Entry 7W6N (electron microscopy, 3.40 A resolution); this record covers chains A and B of the 8 polymer chains in the assembly.

[Chain A]
Name: Kv channel-interacting protein 1
From: Homo sapiens
Reference sequence: Q9NZI2 (KCIP1_HUMAN); residues 1-227 here = UniProt positions 1-227
Amino-acid sequence (228 residues; row label = number of the first residue in the row; numbering starts at 0):
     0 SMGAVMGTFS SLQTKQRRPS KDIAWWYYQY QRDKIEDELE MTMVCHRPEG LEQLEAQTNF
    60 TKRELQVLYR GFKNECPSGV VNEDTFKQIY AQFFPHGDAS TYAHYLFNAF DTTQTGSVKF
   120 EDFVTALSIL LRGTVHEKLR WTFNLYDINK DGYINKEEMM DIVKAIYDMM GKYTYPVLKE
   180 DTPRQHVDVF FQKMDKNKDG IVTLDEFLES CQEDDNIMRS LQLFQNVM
Not modelled in the structure: 0-48
Construct notes: expression tag (0)
UniProt features mapped onto this chain:
  - region: Asp214 to Met227 (Interaction with KCND2)
  - binding site (Ca(2+)): Asp146, Asn148, Asp150, Tyr152, Glu157, Asp194, Asn196, Asp198, Glu205

[Chain B]
Name: Isoform 2 of Potassium voltage-gated channel subfamily D member 3
From: Homo sapiens
Reference sequence: Q9UK17 (KCND3_HUMAN), isoform Q9UK17-2; numbering as in UniProt (aligned over 1-636)
Amino-acid sequence (636 residues; numbered 1 to 636; the number before each row is that of its first residue):
     1 MAAGVAAWLP FARAAAIGWM PVANCPMPLA PADKNKRQDE LIVLNVSGRR FQTWRTTLER
    61 YPDTLLGSTE KEFFFNEDTK EYFFDRDPEV FRCVLNFYRT GKLHYPRYEC ISAYDDELAF
   121 YGILPEIIGD CCYEEYKDRK RENAERLMDD NDSENNQESM PSLSFRQTMW RAFENPHTST
   181 LALVFYYVTG FFIAVSVITN VVETVPCGTV PGSKELPCGE RYSVAFFCLD TACVMIFTVE
   241 YLLRLFAAPS RYRFIRSVMS IIDVVAIMPY YIGLVMTNNE DVSGAFVTLR VFRVFRIFKF
   301 SRHSQGLRIL GYTLKSCASE LGFLLFSLTM AIIIFATVMF YAEKGSSASK FTSIPASFWY
   361 TIVTMTTLGY GDMVPKTIAG KIFGSICSLS GVLVIALPVP VIVSNFSRIY HQNQRADKRR
   421 AQKKARLARI RVAKTGSSNA YLHSKRNGLL NEALELTGTP EEEHMGKTTS LIESQHHHLL
   481 HCLEKTTNHE FIDEQMFEQN CMESSMQNYP STRSPSLSSH PGLTTTCCSR RSKKTTHLPN
   541 SNLPATRLRS MQELSTIHIQ GSEQPSLTTS RSSLNLKADD GLRPNCKTSQ ITTAIISIPT
   601 PPALTPEGES RPPPASPGPN TNIPSIASNV VKVSAL
Not modelled in the structure: 149-162, 427-469, 488-636
UniProt features mapped onto this chain:
  - region: Ala6 to Pro21 (Interaction with KCNIP1 and KCNIP2), Glu70 to Asp78 (Interaction with KCNIP1), Ser470 to Thr487 (Interaction with KCNIP1 and KCNIP2), Ile472 to Thr487 (Mediates dendritic targeting)
  - motif: Thr367 to Asp372 (Selectivity filter)
  - binding site (Zn(2+)): His104, Cys110, Cys131, Cys132
  - binding site (K(+)): Thr367, Leu368, Gly369, Tyr370
  - modified residue: Ser153 (Phosphoserine), Thr459 (Phosphothreonine)
  - natural variant: Val94 (V94M: In a colorectal cancer sample), Phe227 (deletion: In SCA19), Val338 (V338E: In SCA19), Gly345 (G345V: In SCA19), Thr352 (T352P: In SCA19), Met373 (M373I: In SCA19; uncertain significance), Thr377 (T377M: In SCA19), Gly384 (G384S: In SCA19), Ser390 (S390N: In SCA19; uncertain significance), Val392 (V392I: In BRGDA9; uncertain significance), Leu450 (L450F: In BRGDA9; uncertain significance)
From the paper describing this entry:
  - conformationally variable residues (order/disorder transition): Met1 to Asp39, Ser470 to Thr487

[Chain A / chain B interface]
Pairs across the interface (55; chain A residue first):
  Phe59(A) - Met1(B)  hydrophobic
  Glu63(A) - Met1(B)  hydrogen bond (side chain-backbone)
  Val66(A) - Met1(B)
  Val66(A) - Ala3(B)  hydrophobic
  Leu67(A) - Met1(B)  hydrophobic
  Arg69(A) - Ala3(B)
  Arg69(A) - Asp39(B)  salt bridge
  Arg69(A) - Trp54(B)
  Gly70(A) - Trp8(B)
  Phe71(A) - Trp8(B)  hydrophobic
  Glu74(A) - Trp8(B)
  Ile88(A) - Trp8(B)  hydrophobic
  Ile88(A) - Phe11(B)  hydrophobic
  Tyr89(A) - Phe11(B)  hydrophobic
  Tyr89(A) - Ala15(B)  hydrophobic
  Tyr89(A) - Trp19(B)
  Phe92(A) - Trp8(B)
  Phe92(A) - Leu9(B)  hydrophobic
  Phe92(A) - Ala12(B)  hydrophobic
  Phe93(A) - Trp19(B)  hydrophobic
  Tyr101(A) - Ala15(B)
  Tyr101(A) - Gly18(B)
  Tyr101(A) - Trp19(B)
  Leu105(A) - Ala15(B)  hydrophobic
  Phe109(A) - Phe11(B)  hydrophobic
  Phe122(A) - Trp8(B)  hydrophobic
  Leu126(A) - Pro10(B)
  Leu126(A) - Ala14(B)  hydrophobic
  Leu129(A) - Ala14(B)
  Leu129(A) - Ile17(B)
  Leu130(A) - Met1(B)  hydrophobic
  Leu130(A) - Ala14(B)  hydrophobic
  Thr141(A) - Ile17(B)
  Tyr145(A) - Gly18(B)  hydrogen bond (side chain-backbone)
  Tyr145(A) - Pro21(B)
  Tyr145(A) - Val22(B)
  Val162(A) - Val22(B)  hydrophobic
  Ile165(A) - Trp19(B)
  His185(A) - Val22(B)  hydrogen bond (side chain-backbone)
  Lys192(A) - Asn24(B)
  Asn215(A) - Cys25(B)
  Asn215(A) - Pro26(B)  hydrogen bond (side chain-backbone)
  Asn215(A) - Met27(B)
  Ile216(A) - Met20(B)
  Arg218(A) - Met27(B)
  Ser219(A) - Met20(B)
  Ser219(A) - Pro28(B)
  Leu220(A) - Ile17(B)  hydrophobic
  Leu220(A) - Met20(B)  hydrophobic
  Leu222(A) - Leu29(B)
  Phe223(A) - Arg13(B)
  Phe223(A) - Ile17(B)  hydrophobic
  Met227(A) - Met1(B)  hydrophobic
  Met227(A) - Ala2(B)
  Met227(A) - Lys36(B)
Also at the interface, not in a pair above, chain A (42 interface residues in all): Arg62, Phe85, Arg131, Leu144, Met158, Met168, Phe189, Phe206, Val226
Also at the interface, not in a pair above, chain B (32 interface residues in all): Ala7, Ala16, Ala30, Pro31, Asp33, Gln38
Interface features reported in the paper:
  - interface residues, chain B: Met1(B)

[In short]
Chain A and chain B form an interface of 42 and 32 residues respectively; the contacts include 4 hydrogen
bonds and 1 salt bridge. Polar contacts include Arg69(A)-Asp39(B), Glu63(A)-Met1(B) and Tyr145(A)-Gly18(B).
From the paper: the interface residue Met1(B); conformational variability at Met1(B) and Ser470(B).
Here chain A is Kv channel-interacting protein 1 and chain B is Isoform 2 of Potassium voltage-gated channel
subfamily D member 3, both from Homo sapiens. Entry 7W6N (CryoEM structure of human KChIP1-Kv4.3 complex) was
determined by electron microscopy (same publication as 7W3Y and 7W6S).
